8HXX - chains K and L of the 7 polymer chains in the assembly; structure by electron microscopy, 3.00 A resolution.

[Chain K]
Molecule: Transcriptional regulatory protein SIN3
From: Saccharomyces cerevisiae
UniProtKB: P22579 (SIN3_YEAST); numbering as in UniProt (aligned over 1-1536)
Amino-acid sequence (1536 residues; each row starts with the number of its first residue):
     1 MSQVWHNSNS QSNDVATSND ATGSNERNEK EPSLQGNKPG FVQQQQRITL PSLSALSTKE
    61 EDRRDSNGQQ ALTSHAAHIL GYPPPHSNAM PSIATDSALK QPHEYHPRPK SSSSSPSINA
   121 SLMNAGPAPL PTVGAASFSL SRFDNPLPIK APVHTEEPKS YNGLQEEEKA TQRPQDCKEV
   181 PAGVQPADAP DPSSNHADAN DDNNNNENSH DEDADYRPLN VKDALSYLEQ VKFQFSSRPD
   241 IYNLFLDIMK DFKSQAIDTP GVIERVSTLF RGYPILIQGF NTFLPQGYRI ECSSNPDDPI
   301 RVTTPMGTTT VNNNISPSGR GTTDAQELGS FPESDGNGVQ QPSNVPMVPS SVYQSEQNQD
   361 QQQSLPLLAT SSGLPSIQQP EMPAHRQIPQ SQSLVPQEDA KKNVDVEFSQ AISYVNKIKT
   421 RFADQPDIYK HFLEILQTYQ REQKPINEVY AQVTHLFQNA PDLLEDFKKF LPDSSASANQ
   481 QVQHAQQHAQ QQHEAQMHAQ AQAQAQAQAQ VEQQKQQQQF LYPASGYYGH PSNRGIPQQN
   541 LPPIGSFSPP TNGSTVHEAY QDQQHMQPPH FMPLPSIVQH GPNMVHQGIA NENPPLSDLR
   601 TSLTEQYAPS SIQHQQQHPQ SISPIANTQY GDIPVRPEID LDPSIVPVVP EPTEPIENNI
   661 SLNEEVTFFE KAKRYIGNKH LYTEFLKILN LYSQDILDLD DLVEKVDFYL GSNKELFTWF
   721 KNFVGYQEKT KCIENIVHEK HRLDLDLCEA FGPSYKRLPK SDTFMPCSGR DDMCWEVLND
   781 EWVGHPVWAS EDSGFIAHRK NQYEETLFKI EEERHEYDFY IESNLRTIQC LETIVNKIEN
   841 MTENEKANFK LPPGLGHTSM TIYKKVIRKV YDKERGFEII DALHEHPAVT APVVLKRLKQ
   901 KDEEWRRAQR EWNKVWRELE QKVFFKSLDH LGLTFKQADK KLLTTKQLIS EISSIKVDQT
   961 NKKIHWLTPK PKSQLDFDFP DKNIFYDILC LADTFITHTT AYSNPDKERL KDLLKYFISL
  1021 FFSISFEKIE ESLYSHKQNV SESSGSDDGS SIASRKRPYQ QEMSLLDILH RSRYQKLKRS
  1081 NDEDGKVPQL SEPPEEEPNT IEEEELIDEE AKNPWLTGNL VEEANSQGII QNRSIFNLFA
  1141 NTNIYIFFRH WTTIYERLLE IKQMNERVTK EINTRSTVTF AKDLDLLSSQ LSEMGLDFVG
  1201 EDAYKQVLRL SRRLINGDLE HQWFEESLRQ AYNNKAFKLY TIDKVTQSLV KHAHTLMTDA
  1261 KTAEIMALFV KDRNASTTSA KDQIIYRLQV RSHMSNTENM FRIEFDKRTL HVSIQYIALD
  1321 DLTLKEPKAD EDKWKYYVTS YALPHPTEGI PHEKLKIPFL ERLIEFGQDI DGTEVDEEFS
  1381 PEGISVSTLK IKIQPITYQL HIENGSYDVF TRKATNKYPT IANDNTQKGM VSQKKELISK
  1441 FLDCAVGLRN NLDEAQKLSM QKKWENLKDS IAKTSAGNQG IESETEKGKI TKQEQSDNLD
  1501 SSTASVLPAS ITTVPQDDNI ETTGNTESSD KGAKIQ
Not modelled in the structure: 1-660, 729-747, 1034-1127, 1323-1536
Curated features (UniProtKB/Swiss-Prot):
  - modified residue: Ser137 (Phosphoserine), Thr303 (Phosphothreonine), Thr304 (Phosphothreonine), Ser316 (Phosphoserine), Ser1046 (Phosphoserine)

[Chain L]
Molecule: Histone deacetylase RPD3
From: Saccharomyces cerevisiae
Notes: EC 3.5.1.98
UniProtKB: P32561 (RPD3_YEAST); residues 1-433 here = UniProt positions 1-433
Amino-acid sequence (433 residues; numbered 1 to 433; the number before each row is that of its first residue):
     1 MVYEATPFDP ITVKPSDKRR VAYFYDADVG NYAYGAGHPM KPHRIRMAHS LIMNYGLYKK
    61 MEIYRAKPAT KQEMCQFHTD EYIDFLSRVT PDNLEMFKRE SVKFNVGDDC PVFDGLYEYC
   121 SISGGGSMEG AARLNRGKCD VAVNYAGGLH HAKKSEASGF CYLNDIVLGI IELLRYHPRV
   181 LYIDIDVHHG DGVEEAFYTT DRVMTCSFHK YGEFFPGTGE LRDIGVGAGK NYAVNVPLRD
   241 GIDDATYRSV FEPVIKKIME WYQPSAVVLQ CGGDSLSGDR LGCFNLSMEG HANCVNYVKS
   301 FGIPMMVVGG GGYTMRNVAR TWCFETGLLN NVVLDKDLPY NEYYEYYGPD YKLSVRPSNM
   361 FNVNTPEYLD KVMTNIFANL ENTKYAPSVQ LNHTPRDAED LGDVEEDSAE AKDTKGGSQY
   421 ARDLHVEHDN EFY
Not modelled in the structure: 385-433
Curated features (UniProtKB/Swiss-Prot):
  - motif: Arg320 to Tyr340 (ESA1-RPD3 motif)
  - active site: His151
  - modified residue: Thr394 (Phosphothreonine), Ser408 (Phosphoserine)
  - mutagenesis: His150 (H150A: Impairs histone deacetylase activity and transcription repression), His151 (H151A: Impairs histone deacetylase activity and transcription repression), His188 (H188A: Impairs histone deacetylase activity and transcription repression), Trp322 (W322A: Strongly reduces HDAC activity), Glu325 (E325A: Strongly reduces HDAC activity), Gly327 (G327A: Strongly reduces HDAC activity), Leu328 (L328A: Strongly reduces HDAC activity), Leu329 (L329A: Strongly reduces HDAC activity), Val332 (V332A: Strongly reduces HDAC activity), Leu334 (L334A: Strongly reduces HDAC activity), Asp335 (D335A: Strongly reduces HDAC activity), Leu338 (L338A: Strongly reduces HDAC activity), 1 further mutagenesis entry in UniProt
Bound ions: Zn2+: Asp186, His188, Asp274

[How chain K and chain L interact]
Contacting residue pairs (165; chain K residue first):
  Cys748(K) with Lys230(L)
  Ala750(K) with Gly225(L)
  Phe751(K) with Tyr198(L), hydrogen bond (backbone-side chain); Asp223(L); Val226(L), hydrophobic
  Gly752(K) with Asp223(L)
  Pro753(K) with Arg222(L); Asp223(L)
  Ser754(K) with Thr218(L); Asp223(L), hydrogen bond
  Tyr755(K) with Asp191(L); Glu194(L), hydrogen bond; Glu195(L); Tyr198(L); Asp223(L)
  Thr763(K) with Lys154(L)
  Met765(K) with Thr79(L); Glu81(L)
  Pro766(K) with Thr79(L); Asp80(L), hydrogen bond (backbone-backbone)
  Cys767(K) with Cys75(L); His78(L), hydrogen bond (side chain-backbone); Thr79(L); Asp80(L); Lys154(L)
  Ser768(K) with Cys75(L); Asp80(L), hydrogen bond (backbone-side chain)
  Gly769(K) with Gln72(L); Cys75(L), hydrogen bond (backbone-backbone); Gln76(L)
  Arg770(K) with Cys75(L); Gln76(L); Phe77(L), hydrogen bond (side chain-backbone); Lys154(L)
  Asp771(K) with Arg175(L), salt bridge
  Met773(K) with Ile171(L); Leu174(L), hydrophobic; Arg175(L); Arg202(L)
  Cys774(K) with Gln76(L); Ile171(L), hydrophobic
  Val777(K) with Leu174(L), hydrophobic; Ala196(L); Phe197(L); Thr200(L); Arg202(L)
  Leu778(K) with Gln76(L); Phe77(L), hydrophobic; Val167(L), hydrophobic; Ile171(L), hydrophobic; Ala196(L); Phe197(L), hydrophobic
  Asn779(K) with Glu195(L), hydrogen bond (side chain-backbone); Ala196(L), hydrogen bond (backbone-backbone); Tyr198(L); Thr199(L)
  Asp780(K) with Lys154(L), salt bridge
  Trp782(K) with Thr199(L); Val226(L)
  Val783(K) with Glu195(L)
  Gly784(K) with Lys153(L), hydrogen bond (backbone-side chain); Glu195(L), hydrogen bond (backbone-side chain)
  His785(K) with Lys153(L); Glu156(L), salt bridge
  Pro786(K) with Lys153(L); Phe215(L), hydrophobic; Pro216(L)
  Ala789(K) with Pro216(L); Gly217(L)
  Phe795(K) with Glu213(L); Phe214(L); Phe215(L), hydrophobic; Pro216(L); Gly217(L)
  Ile796(K) with Glu213(L), hydrogen bond (backbone-backbone); Phe214(L)
  His798(K) with Asp240(L), salt bridge; Cys283(L); Met360(L)
  Lys800(K) with Asp279(L), hydrogen bond (side chain-backbone); Arg280(L); Gly282(L), hydrogen bond (side chain-backbone)
  Phe808(K) with Gly278(L); Arg280(L)
  Glu811(K) with Met315(L), hydrogen bond (side chain-backbone); Arg316(L), hydrogen bond (side chain-backbone)
  Glu812(K) with Ala36(L); Gly37(L); His38(L), hydrogen bond (side chain-backbone); Lys41(L), salt bridge; Arg280(L), salt bridge
  Arg814(K) with Glu345(L), hydrogen bond (side chain-backbone); Tyr346(L), hydrogen bond (backbone-side chain)
  His815(K) with Lys41(L), hydrogen bond; His43(L); Met315(L); Tyr346(L)
  Asp818(K) with His43(L), salt bridge; Tyr343(L); Tyr346(L), hydrogen bond
  Phe819(K) with Asn31(L); Tyr32(L); Ala33(L), hydrophobic
  Glu822(K) with Asn31(L); Arg46(L); Tyr343(L), hydrogen bond
  Ser823(K) with Asn31(L), hydrogen bond (backbone-side chain)
  Arg826(K) with Ala27(L); Asp28(L), salt bridge; Asn31(L)
  His857(K) with Asp28(L)
  Thr858(K) with Asp28(L), hydrogen bond; Arg65(L); Glu118(L)
  Ser859(K) with Asp28(L); Tyr32(L); Glu118(L), hydrogen bond
  Met860(K) with Glu118(L), hydrogen bond (backbone-side chain)
  Thr861(K) with Asp114(L); Gly115(L); Glu118(L), hydrogen bond
  Ile862(K) with Asp28(L); Asn31(L); Tyr32(L), hydrophobic
  Lys865(K) with Asn31(L), hydrogen bond (side chain-backbone); Tyr32(L); Asp114(L)
  Arg868(K) with Asp92(L), salt bridge
  Asn913(K) with Glu345(L)
  Arg917(K) with Glu345(L), salt bridge; Tyr351(L)
  Glu920(K) with Glu345(L); Tyr346(L); Gly348(L)
  Phe924(K) with Arg316(L); Pro349(L)
  Phe925(K) with Pro349(L), hydrophobic; Arg356(L)
  Leu928(K) with Arg356(L); Ser358(L); Asn359(L)
  Asp929(K) with Asn359(L), hydrogen bond
  His930(K) with Ser358(L); Asn359(L), hydrogen bond (backbone-side chain); Met360(L), hydrogen bond
  Leu931(K) with Asn359(L); Phe361(L), hydrophobic
  Ser1176(K) with Asp337(L); Lys352(L), hydrogen bond (backbone-side chain)
  Thr1177(K) with Lys352(L)
  Val1178(K) with Asp337(L); Tyr351(L); Lys352(L)
  Phe1180(K) with Leu338(L); Tyr340(L), hydrophobic; Tyr344(L), hydrophobic
  Ala1181(K) with Tyr351(L), hydrophobic
  Leu1184(K) with Tyr340(L), hydrophobic
  Leu1186(K) with Tyr344(L), hydrophobic; Tyr351(L)
  Leu1187(K) with Pro349(L); Tyr351(L), hydrophobic
  Asn1233(K) with Arg356(L), hydrogen bond
  Asn1234(K) with Asn359(L), hydrogen bond (backbone-side chain)
  Phe1237(K) with Asn359(L)
Other interface residues (no listed pair), chain K (75 interface residues in all): Glu749, Glu804, Gln921, Gly932, Arg1175, Lys1235
Other interface residues (no listed pair), chain L (86 interface residues in all): Asp26, Gly30, His189, Gly219, Glu220, Ile224, Leu281, Thr314, Pro339, Asp350, Pro357

[In short]
The interface between chain K and chain L involves 75 residues on one side and 86 on the other, with 35
hydrogen bonds and 10 salt bridges. Polar pairs include Asp771(K)-Arg175(L), Asp780(K)-Lys154(L) and
His785(K)-Glu156(L).
Here chain K is Transcriptional regulatory protein SIN3 and chain L is Histone deacetylase RPD3, both from
Saccharomyces cerevisiae. Entry 8HXX (Cryo-EM structure of the histone deacetylase complex Rpd3S) was
determined by electron microscopy, deposited together with 8HXY, 8HXZ, 8HY0 and 8JHO.
